Entry 6LWP (X-ray diffraction, 2.64 A resolution); this record covers chains A and C of the 3 polymer chains in the assembly.

[Chain A]
Name: Endonuclease 8-like 1
Source organism: Homo sapiens
Notes: EC 3.2.2.-, 4.2.99.18
UniProtKB: Q96FI4 (NEIL1_HUMAN); numbering as in UniProt (aligned over 1-295)
Chain sequence (295 residues; row label = number of the first residue in the row):
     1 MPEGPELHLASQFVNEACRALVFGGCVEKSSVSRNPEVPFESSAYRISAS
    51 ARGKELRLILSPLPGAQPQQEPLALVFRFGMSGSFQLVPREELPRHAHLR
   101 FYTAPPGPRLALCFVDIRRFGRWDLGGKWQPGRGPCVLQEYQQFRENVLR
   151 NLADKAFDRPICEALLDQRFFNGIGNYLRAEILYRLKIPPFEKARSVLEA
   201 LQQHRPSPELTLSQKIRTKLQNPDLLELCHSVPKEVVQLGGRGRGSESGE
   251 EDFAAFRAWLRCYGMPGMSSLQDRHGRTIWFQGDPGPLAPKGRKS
Not modelled in the structure: 1, 203-221, 245-248, 291-295
Differences from the reference sequence: variant Arg-242 (Lys in Q96FI4); engineered mutation Arg-244 (Tyr in Q96FI4)
Swiss-Prot annotation at these positions:
  - active site: Pro-2 (Schiff-base intermediate with DNA), Glu-3 (Proton donor), Lys-54 (Proton donor)
  - binding site (DNA): Asn-176
  - natural variant: Ala-44 (A44D: Found in a patient with childhood-onset nephrotic syndrome, focal segmental glomerulosclerosis and end-stage renal disease; uncertain significance), Ala-156 (A156T: Found in a patient with childhood-onset steroid-resistant nephrotic syndrome; uncertain significance), Glu-181 (E181K: Found in a patient with nephrotic syndrome also carrying mutation P-159 in MYO1E), Arg-242 (K242R: In RNA edited version; this construct carries the variant)
  - mutagenesis: Pro-2 (P2T: Loss of glycosylase and AP lyase activity; Loss of glycosylase activity), Glu-3 (E3Q: Loss of glycosylase and AP lyase activity), Lys-54 (K54L: Loss of glycosylase activity), Arg-277 (R277A: Strongly reduced glycosylase activity. Has little effect on AP lyase activity)
What the authors report for this chain:
  - binding site for the 13-nt DNA strand: Arg-244
  - catalytic residues: Pro-2 (citing earlier work)
  - mutagenesis - P2G: decreased catalytic activity (citing earlier work)
  - mutagenesis - R242A, R242H: decreased catalytic activity
  - mutagenesis - R242A/Y244R, R242H/Y244R: increased catalytic activity on DHU
  - mutagenesis - R242A/Y244R, R242H/Y244R: increased catalytic activity on Tg

[Chain C]
Molecule: 13-nt DNA strand
Sequence (13 nucleotides; numbered 1 to 13; the number before each row is that of its first residue):
     1 TAGACCTGGACGG

[How chain A and chain C interact]
Residue-residue contacts (12; chain A residue first):
  Arg-34(A) / DC6(C)  salt bridge to the phosphate
  Arg-95(A) / DG8(C)  salt bridge to the phosphate
  His-96(A) / DT7(C)  hydrogen bond to the phosphate
  His-96(A) / DG8(C)  salt bridge to the phosphate
  Ile-117(A) / DT7(C)  sugar contact
  Ile-117(A) / DG8(C)  sugar contact
  Arg-118(A) / DC6(C)  hydrogen bond to the base
  Arg-118(A) / DT7(C)  base contact
  Arg-119(A) / DC6(C)  hydrogen bond to the phosphate
  Arg-119(A) / DT7(C)  salt bridge to the phosphate
  Phe-120(A) / DC5(C)  base contact
  Phe-120(A) / DC6(C)  base contact
Other interface residues (no listed pair), chain A (8 interface residues in all): Arg-274
Other interface residues (no listed pair), chain C (5 interface residues in all): DT1

[Summary]
8 residues of chain A and 5 residues of chain C are in contact; the contacts include 3 hydrogen bonds and 4
salt bridges. Polar pairs include Arg-118(A)/DC6(C), His-96(A)/DT7(C) and Arg-119(A)/DC6(C). From the paper:
the catalytic residue Pro-2(A); P2G, R242A and R242H of chain A reduce catalytic activity; 5 substitutions
were tested in all.
Chain A is Endonuclease 8-like 1 (Homo sapiens) and chain C is a 13-nt DNA strand; the structure, Crystal
structure of human NEIL1(R242, Y244R) bound to duplex DNA containing 2'-fluoro-2'-deoxy-5,6-dihydrouridine,
was determined by X-ray diffraction together with 6LWA, 6LWB, 6LWC, 6LWD, 6LWF, 6LWG and 10 further entries
from the same study.
